8F9O - chain A; structure by X-ray diffraction, 1.25 A resolution.

# Chain A
Name: Sialic acid acetylesterase
Source organism: Canis lupus familiaris
Notes: EC 3.1.1.53
Reference sequence: A0A8C0LZX8 (A0A8C0LZX8_CANLF); residues 25-510 here correspond to UniProt positions 114-599 (UniProt number = residue number + 89)
Amino-acid sequence (496 residues; numbered 15 to 510; the number before each row is that of its first residue):
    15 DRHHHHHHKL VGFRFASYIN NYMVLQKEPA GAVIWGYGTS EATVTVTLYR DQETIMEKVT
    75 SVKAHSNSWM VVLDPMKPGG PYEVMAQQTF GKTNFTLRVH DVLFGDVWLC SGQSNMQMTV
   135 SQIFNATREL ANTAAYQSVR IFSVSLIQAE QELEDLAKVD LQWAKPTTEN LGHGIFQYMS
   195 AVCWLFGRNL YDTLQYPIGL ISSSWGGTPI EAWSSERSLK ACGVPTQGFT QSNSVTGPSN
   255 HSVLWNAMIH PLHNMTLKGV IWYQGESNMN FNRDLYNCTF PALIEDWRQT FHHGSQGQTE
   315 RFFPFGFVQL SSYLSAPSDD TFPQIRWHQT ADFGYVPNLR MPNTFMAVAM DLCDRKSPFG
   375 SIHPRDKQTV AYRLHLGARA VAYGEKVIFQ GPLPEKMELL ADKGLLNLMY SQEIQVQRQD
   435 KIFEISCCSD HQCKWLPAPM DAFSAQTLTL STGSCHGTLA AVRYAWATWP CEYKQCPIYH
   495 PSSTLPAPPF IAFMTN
Not modelled in the structure: 15-22, 510
Cystine bridges: Cys124-Cys197, Cys236-Cys292, Cys441-Cys469, Cys442-Cys447, Cys485-Cys490
Covalently attached groups: glycan linked to Asn108; N-acetylglucosamine (NAG) linked to Asn139, Asn254, Asn268, Asn291
Differences from the reference sequence: expression tag (15-24)

# In short
N-acetylglucosamine is covalently linked to Asn139, Asn254, Asn268 and Asn291.
Chain A is Sialic acid acetylesterase (Canis lupus familiaris); the structure, Dog sialic acid esterase
(SIAE), was determined by X-ray diffraction, deposited together with 8F9P, 8F9Q and 8F9R.
